6MQE - chains A and D of the 3 polymer chains in the assembly; structure by X-ray diffraction, 2.46 A resolution.

Chain A:
Molecule: DFPHa.15 antibody Fab heavy chain
From: Macaca mulatta
Notes: antibody fragment or engineered binder
Sequence (232 residues; each row starts with the number of its first residue; a row labelled like 31A-31B holds insertion residues (31A, then the next letters in order)):
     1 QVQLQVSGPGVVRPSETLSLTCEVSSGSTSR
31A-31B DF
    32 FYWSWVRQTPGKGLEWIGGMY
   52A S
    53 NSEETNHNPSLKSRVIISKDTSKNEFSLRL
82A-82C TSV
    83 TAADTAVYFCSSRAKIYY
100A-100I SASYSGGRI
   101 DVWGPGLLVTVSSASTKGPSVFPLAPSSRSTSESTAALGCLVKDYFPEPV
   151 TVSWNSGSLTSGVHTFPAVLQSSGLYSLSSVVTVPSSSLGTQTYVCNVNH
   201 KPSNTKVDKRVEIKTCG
Disordered / not traced: 128-131, 214-217
Cystine bridges: Cys22-Cys92, Cys140-Cys196

Chain D:
Molecule: HIV fusion peptide
Sequence (8 residues; each row starts with the number of its first residue):
   512 AVGIGAVF

Interface between chain A and chain D:
Pairs across the interface (34):
  Thr29(A) with Phe519(D)
  Arg31(A) with Phe519(D)
  Asp31A(A) with Ala517(D); Val518(D); Phe519(D), hydrogen bond (side chain-backbone)
  Phe31B(A) with Gly516(D); Ala517(D), hydrogen bond (backbone-backbone)
  Phe32(A) with Val518(D), hydrophobic
  Tyr33(A) with Gly514(D); Ile515(D); Gly516(D)
  Tyr52(A) with Gly514(D), hydrogen bond (side chain-backbone); Ile515(D), hydrogen bond (side chain-backbone); Gly516(D)
  Arg95(A) with Val513(D), hydrogen bond (side chain-backbone); Gly514(D), hydrogen bond (side chain-backbone); Ile515(D); Gly516(D), hydrogen bond (backbone-backbone)
  Ala96(A) with Ile515(D); Gly516(D); Ala517(D); Val518(D), hydrophobic
  Lys97(A) with Ile515(D); Gly516(D), hydrogen bond (backbone-backbone); Ala517(D); Val518(D), hydrogen bond (backbone-backbone)
  Ile98(A) with Val518(D)
  Tyr99(A) with Ala517(D), hydrophobic; Val518(D), hydrogen bond (backbone-backbone); Phe519(D), hydrophobic
  Tyr100(A) with Val518(D), hydrophobic; Phe519(D)
  Arg100H(A) with Ala512(D); Ile515(D)
Also at the interface, not in a pair above, chain A (15 interface residues in all): Ile100I

In short:
15 residues of chain A face 8 of chain D across their interface, with 10 hydrogen bonds. Polar pairs include
Asp31A(A)-Phe519(D), Tyr52(A)-Gly514(D) and Tyr52(A)-Ile515(D).
Chain A is DFPHa.15 antibody Fab heavy chain (Macaca mulatta) and chain D is HIV fusion peptide; the
structure, Vaccine-elicited NHP FP-targeting HIV neutralizing antibody DFPH-a.15 in complex with HIV fusion
peptide (residue 512-519), was determined by X-ray diffraction together with 6MPH, 6MQC, 6MQM, 6MQR, 6N16,
6N1V and 4 further entries from the same study.
